PDB entry 4HGK | X-ray diffraction, 3.04 A resolution | chains A and D

# Chain A
Molecule: Serum albumin
From: Homo sapiens
UniProtKB: P02768 (ALBU_HUMAN); residues 1-585 here correspond to UniProt positions 25-609 (UniProt number = residue number + 24)
Chain sequence (585 residues; each row starts with the number of its first residue):
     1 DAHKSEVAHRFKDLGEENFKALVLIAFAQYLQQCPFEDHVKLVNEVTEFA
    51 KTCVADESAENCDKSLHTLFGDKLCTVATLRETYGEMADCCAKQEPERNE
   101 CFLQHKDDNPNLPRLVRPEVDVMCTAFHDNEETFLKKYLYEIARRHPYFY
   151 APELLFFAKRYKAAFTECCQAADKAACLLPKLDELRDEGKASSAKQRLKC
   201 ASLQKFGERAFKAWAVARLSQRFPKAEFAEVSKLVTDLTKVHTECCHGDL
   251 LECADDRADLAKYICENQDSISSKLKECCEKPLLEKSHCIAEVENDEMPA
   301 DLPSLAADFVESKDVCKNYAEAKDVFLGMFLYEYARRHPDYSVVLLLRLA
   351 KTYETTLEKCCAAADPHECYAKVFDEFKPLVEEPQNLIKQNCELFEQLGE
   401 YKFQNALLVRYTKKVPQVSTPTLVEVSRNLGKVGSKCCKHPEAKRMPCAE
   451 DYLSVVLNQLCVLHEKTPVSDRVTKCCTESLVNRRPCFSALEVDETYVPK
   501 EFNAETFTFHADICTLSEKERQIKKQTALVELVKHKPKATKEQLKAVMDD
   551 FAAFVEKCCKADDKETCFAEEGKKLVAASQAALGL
Unresolved in the structure: 1-3, 81-84, 416-418, 494-585
Cystine bridges: Cys-53/Cys-62, Cys-90/Cys-101, Cys-124/Cys-169, Cys-168/Cys-177, Cys-200/Cys-246, Cys-245/Cys-253, Cys-265/Cys-279, Cys-278/Cys-289, Cys-316/Cys-361, Cys-360/Cys-369, Cys-392/Cys-438, Cys-437/Cys-448, Cys-461/Cys-477, Cys-476/Cys-487
UniProt features mapped onto this chain:
  - binding site (Cu cation): His-3
  - binding site (Ca(2+)): Glu-6, Asp-13, Glu-244, Asp-249, Glu-252, Asp-255, Asp-259
  - binding site (Zn(2+)): His-67, His-247, Asp-249
  - binding site ((4Z,15Z)-bilirubin IXalpha): Lys-240
  - site: Lys-4 (Not glycated), Lys-20 (Not glycated), Lys-41 (Not glycated), Lys-64 (Not glycated), Lys-73 (Not glycated), Lys-93 (Not glycated), Lys-106 (Not glycated), Lys-136 (Not glycated), Lys-159 (Not glycated), Lys-174 (Not glycated), Lys-181 (Not glycated), Lys-190 (Not glycated), Lys-195 (Not glycated), Lys-199 (Aspirin-acetylated lysine), Lys-205 (Not glycated), Lys-212 (Not glycated), Lys-240 (Not glycated), Lys-262 (Not glycated), Lys-274 (Not glycated), Lys-286 (Not glycated) and 18 more in UniProt
  - modified residue: Ser-5 (Phosphoserine), Ser-58 (Phosphoserine), Ser-65 (Phosphoserine), Thr-83 (Phosphothreonine), Lys-205 (N6-succinyllysine), Ser-273 (Phosphoserine), Ser-419 (Phosphoserine), Thr-420 (Phosphothreonine), Thr-422 (Phosphothreonine), Lys-436 (N6-succinyllysine), Ser-489 (Phosphoserine), Lys-519 (N6-succinyllysine), Lys-534 (N6-methyllysine), Lys-564 (N6-succinyllysine)
  - glycosylation: Lys-12 (N-linked (Glc) (glycation) lysine), Lys-51 (N-linked (Glc) (glycation) lysine), Lys-137 (N-linked (Glc) (glycation) lysine), Lys-162 (N-linked (Glc) (glycation) lysine), Lys-199 (N-linked (Glc) (glycation) lysine), Lys-225 (N-linked (Glc) (glycation) lysine), Lys-233 (N-linked (Glc) (glycation) lysine), Lys-276 (N-linked (Glc) (glycation) lysine), Lys-281 (N-linked (Glc) (glycation) lysine), Lys-313 (N-linked (Glc) (glycation) lysine), Lys-317 (N-linked (Glc) (glycation) lysine), Asn-318 (N-linked (GlcNAc...) asparagine), Lys-323 (N-linked (Glc) (glycation) lysine), Lys-351 (N-linked (Glc) (glycation) lysine), Lys-378 (N-linked (Glc) (glycation) lysine), Lys-413 (N-linked (Glc) (glycation) lysine), Lys-439 (N-linked (Glc) (glycation) lysine), Lys-444 (N-linked (Glc) (glycation) lysine), Asp-494 (N-linked (GlcNAc...) asparagine), Lys-525 (N-linked (Glc) (glycation) lysine) and 4 more in UniProt
What the authors report for this chain:
  - specificity-determining residues: Ala-229, Asp-269, Val-325 (proposed by the authors, not directly observed)

# Chain D
Molecule: shark V-NAR antibody
From: Squalus acanthias
Notes: antibody fragment or engineered binder
Chain sequence (128 residues; numbered 1 to 128; the number before each row is that of its first residue):
     1 MGWSCIILFLVATATGAHSTRVDQTPRTATRETGESLTINCVLTDTSYPL
    51 YSTYWYRKNPGSSNKEQISISGRYVESVNKGTKSFSLRIKDLTVADSATY
   101 ICRAMGTNIWTGDGAGTVLTVNHHHHHH
Unresolved in the structure: 1-19, 124-128
Cystine bridges: Cys-41/Cys-102

# Chain A / chain D interface
Residue-residue contacts (33):
  Lys-212(A) with Trp-110(D)
  Glu-227(A) with Gln-67(D)
  Phe-228(A) with Met-105(D), hydrophobic
  Ala-229(A) with Tyr-54(D); Tyr-56(D); Arg-103(D); Thr-111(D)
  Glu-230(A) with Lys-65(D), salt bridge; Arg-103(D), salt bridge
  Ser-232(A) with Met-105(D); Ile-109(D); Thr-111(D)
  Lys-233(A) with Arg-103(D); Thr-111(D); Asp-113(D)
  Thr-236(A) with Ile-109(D); Trp-110(D); Thr-111(D), hydrogen bond (side chain-backbone)
  Tyr-263(A) with Lys-65(D), hydrogen bond; Arg-103(D), hydrogen bond; Asp-113(D)
  Glu-266(A) with Lys-58(D), hydrogen bond (backbone-side chain); Ser-63(D)
  Asn-267(A) with Lys-65(D), hydrogen bond
  Asp-269(A) with Ser-63(D); Asn-64(D)
  Ser-270(A) with Asn-64(D), hydrogen bond; Lys-65(D)
  Glu-321(A) with Tyr-51(D), hydrogen bond
  Ala-322(A) with Tyr-51(D), hydrophobic
  Asp-324(A) with Ile-109(D)
  Val-325(A) with Thr-107(D); Ile-109(D), hydrophobic
Also at the interface, not in a pair above, chain D (17 interface residues in all): Gly-106, Asn-108

# Summary
The chain A/chain D interface involves 17 residues from each chain; the contacts include 7 hydrogen bonds and
2 salt bridges. Polar pairs include Glu-230(A)/Lys-65(D), Glu-230(A)/Arg-103(D) and Thr-236(A)/Thr-111(D). The
paper reports specificity determinants Ala-229(A), Asp-269(A) and Val-325(A).
Here chain A is Serum albumin (Homo sapiens) and chain D is shark V-NAR antibody (Squalus acanthias). Entry
4HGK (Shark IgNAR variable domain) was determined by X-ray diffraction together with 4HGM from the same study.
